3QGK - chains C and D of the 12 polymer chains in the assembly; structure by X-ray diffraction, 3.00 A resolution.

Chain C:
Protein: Urease subunit beta 2
Source organism: Helicobacter mustelae
Notes: EC 3.5.1.5
UniProt: D3UJ80 (D3UJ80_HELM1); residue numbers follow UniProt; this construct covers 1-568
Chain sequence (568 residues; each row starts with the number of its first residue):
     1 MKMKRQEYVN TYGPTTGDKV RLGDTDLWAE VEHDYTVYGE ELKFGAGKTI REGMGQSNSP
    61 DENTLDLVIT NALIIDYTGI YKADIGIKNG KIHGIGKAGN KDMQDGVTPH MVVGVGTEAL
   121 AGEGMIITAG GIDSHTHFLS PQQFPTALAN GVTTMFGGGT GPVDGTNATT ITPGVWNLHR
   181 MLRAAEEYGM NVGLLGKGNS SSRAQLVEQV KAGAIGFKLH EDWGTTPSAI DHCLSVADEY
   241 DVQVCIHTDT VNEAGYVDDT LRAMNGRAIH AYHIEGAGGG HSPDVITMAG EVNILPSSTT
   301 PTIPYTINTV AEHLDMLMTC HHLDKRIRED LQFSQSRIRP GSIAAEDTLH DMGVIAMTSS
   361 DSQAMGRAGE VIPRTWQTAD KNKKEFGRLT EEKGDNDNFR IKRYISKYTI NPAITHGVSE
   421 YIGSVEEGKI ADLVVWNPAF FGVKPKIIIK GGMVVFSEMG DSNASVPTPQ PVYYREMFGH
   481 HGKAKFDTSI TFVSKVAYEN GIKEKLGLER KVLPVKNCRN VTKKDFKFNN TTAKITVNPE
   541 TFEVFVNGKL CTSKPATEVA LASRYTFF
Not modelled in the structure: 329-332
Modified / non-standard residues: Lys218 (lysine nz-carboxylic acid; KCX)
Bound ions: Fe ion site 1: His135, His137, Lys218, Asp361; Fe ion site 2: Lys218, His247, His273
Reported in the primary citation:
  - catalytic residues: Lys218
  - mutagenesis - K218A, K218E, K218R: abolished catalytic activity
  - mutagenesis - C245A: decreased catalytic activity

Chain D:
Protein: Fusion of urease beta and gamma subunits
Source organism: Helicobacter mustelae
UniProt: D3UJ81 (D3UJ81_HELM1); residues 1-225 here = UniProt positions 1-225
Chain sequence (225 residues; numbered 1 to 225; the number before each row is that of its first residue):
     1 MKLTPKEQEK FLLYYAGEVA RKRKEEGLKL NQPEAIAYIS AHIMDEARRG KKTVAQLMEE
    61 CVHFLKKDEV MPGVGNMVPD LGVEANFPDG TKLVTVNWPI EPDDFKAGEI KFASDKDIEL
   121 NAGKEITELK VTNKGPKSLH VGSHFHFFEA NRALEFDREK AYGKRLDIPS GNTLRIGAGE
   181 TKTVHLIPIG GSKKIIGMNG LLNGIADDLH KQKALEKAKH HGFIK
Modified / non-standard residues: Met1 (n-formylmethionine; FME)

Chain C / chain D interface:
Pairs across the interface - 89 pairs, chain C then chain D:
  Pro145(C) - Pro5(D)
  Thr146(C) - Pro5(D)
  Ser201(C) - Gly197(D)
  Thr226(C) - Met198(D)  hydrogen bond (side chain-backbone)
  Pro227(C) - Met198(D)
  Pro227(C) - Asn199(D)
  Ser228(C) - Gly197(D)
  Ser228(C) - Met198(D)  hydrogen bond (backbone-backbone)
  Val251(C) - Leu139(D)
  Val251(C) - His140(D)  hydrogen bond (backbone-backbone)
  Asn252(C) - Ser138(D)
  Asn252(C) - Leu139(D)
  Asn252(C) - Asn151(D)  hydrogen bond (backbone-side chain)
  Glu253(C) - His140(D)
  Glu253(C) - Val141(D)
  Glu253(C) - Gly142(D)  hydrogen bond (side chain-backbone)
  Glu253(C) - Phe145(D)
  Glu253(C) - Ala150(D)
  Glu253(C) - Asn151(D)  hydrogen bond (backbone-backbone)
  Ala254(C) - Phe145(D)  hydrophobic
  Ala254(C) - Asn199(D)  hydrogen bond (backbone-side chain)
  Gly255(C) - Asn151(D)
  Tyr256(C) - Asn133(D)
  Tyr256(C) - Gly135(D)
  Tyr256(C) - Pro136(D)
  Tyr256(C) - Lys137(D)  hydrogen bond (side chain-backbone)
  Tyr256(C) - Asn151(D)
  Tyr256(C) - Ala153(D)
  Asp259(C) - Arg152(D)  salt bridge
  Pro283(C) - Lys137(D)
  Asp284(C) - Lys137(D)  salt bridge
  Thr306(C) - Asp89(D)  hydrogen bond
  Thr306(C) - Lys92(D)  hydrogen bond
  Asn308(C) - Thr53(D)
  Asn308(C) - Val54(D)  hydrogen bond (side chain-backbone)
  Asn308(C) - Asp89(D)  hydrogen bond
  Thr309(C) - Lys92(D)
  Ala311(C) - Ala55(D)  hydrophobic
  Ala311(C) - Met58(D)
  Glu312(C) - Lys92(D)
  Glu312(C) - Leu93(D)  hydrogen bond (side chain-backbone)
  Asp315(C) - Met58(D)
  Asp315(C) - Thr95(D)
  Asp315(C) - Asn97(D)
  Met316(C) - Leu93(D)  hydrophobic
  Thr319(C) - Thr95(D)
  Arg367(C) - Glu84(D)  salt bridge
  Arg367(C) - Thr91(D)
  Arg367(C) - Lys92(D)
  Arg367(C) - Leu93(D)
  Glu370(C) - Thr91(D)  hydrogen bond
  Arg374(C) - Thr91(D)  hydrogen bond (side chain-backbone)
  Arg374(C) - Lys92(D)
  Phe440(C) - Lys2(D)
  Lys444(C) - Met1(D)  hydrogen bond (side chain-backbone)
  Lys444(C) - Lys2(D)  hydrogen bond (side chain-backbone)
  Lys444(C) - Glu7(D)  salt bridge
  Glu458(C) - Lys2(D)
  Gln470(C) - Met1(D)  hydrogen bond (side chain-backbone)
  Val472(C) - Met1(D)
  Val472(C) - Lys2(D)  hydrogen bond (backbone-backbone)
  Val472(C) - Leu3(D)  hydrogen bond (backbone-backbone)
  Tyr473(C) - Leu3(D)
  Tyr473(C) - Gln8(D)
  Tyr474(C) - Lys2(D)
  Tyr474(C) - Leu3(D)  hydrogen bond (backbone-backbone)
  Tyr474(C) - Thr4(D)
  Thr557(C) - Asp89(D)
  Glu558(C) - Pro88(D)
  Glu558(C) - Asp89(D)
  Val559(C) - Pro88(D)  hydrogen bond (backbone-backbone)
  Val559(C) - Asp89(D)
  Val559(C) - Gly90(D)
  Ala562(C) - Asn86(D)
  Ser563(C) - Asn86(D)
  Ser563(C) - Pro88(D)  hydrogen bond (side chain-backbone)
  Thr566(C) - Lys6(D)
  Thr566(C) - Glu7(D)
  Thr566(C) - Asn86(D)
  Phe567(C) - Met1(D)
  Phe567(C) - Glu7(D)  hydrogen bond (backbone-side chain)
  Phe567(C) - Phe11(D)  hydrophobic
  Phe568(C) - Lys6(D)  hydrogen bond (backbone-side chain)
  Phe568(C) - Lys10(D)
  Phe568(C) - Phe11(D)  hydrophobic
  Phe568(C) - Tyr14(D)  hydrophobic
  Phe568(C) - Met44(D)  hydrophobic
  Phe568(C) - Ala85(D)
  Phe568(C) - Asn86(D)  hydrogen bond (backbone-backbone)
Interface residues without a listed pair, chain C (51 interface residues in all): Ala149, Asp258, Arg262, Ser282, Pro301, Pro304, Ile307, Lys325, Pro539, Ala556
Interface residues without a listed pair, chain D (46 interface residues in all): Phe87, Ile196

In short:
51 residues of chain C face 46 of chain D across their interface; the contacts include 26 hydrogen bonds and 4
salt bridges. Among the polar pairs are Asp259(C)-Arg152(D), Asp284(C)-Lys137(D) and Arg367(C)-Glu84(D). The
paper reports the catalytic residue Lys218(C); K218A, K218E and K218R of chain C abolish catalytic activity.
Chain C is Urease subunit beta 2 and chain D is Fusion of urease beta and gamma subunits, both from
Helicobacter mustelae; the structure, 3.0 A Model of Iron Containing Urease UreA2B2 from Helicobacter mustelae
(refined w/ no ordered solvent), was determined by X-ray diffraction together with 3QGA from the same study.
